Entry 6TS7 (X-ray diffraction, 2.63 A resolution); this record covers chain A.

== Chain A ==
Name: Coagulation factor XI
Organism: Homo sapiens
Notes: EC 3.4.21.27
UniProt: P03951 (FA11_HUMAN); the construct lacks a stretch of the UniProt sequence and is renumbered around it, so the offset changes along the chain: 16-37 = UniProt 388-409; 38-48 = UniProt 414-424; 51-59 = UniProt 425-433; 60-81 = UniProt 437-458; 8 more segments
Sequence (238 residues; each row starts with the number of its first residue; note: 10 numbers in that range are skipped by the numbering (no residue carries them; nothing is unmodelled there); a row labelled like 37A-37D holds insertion residues (37A, then the next letters in order)):
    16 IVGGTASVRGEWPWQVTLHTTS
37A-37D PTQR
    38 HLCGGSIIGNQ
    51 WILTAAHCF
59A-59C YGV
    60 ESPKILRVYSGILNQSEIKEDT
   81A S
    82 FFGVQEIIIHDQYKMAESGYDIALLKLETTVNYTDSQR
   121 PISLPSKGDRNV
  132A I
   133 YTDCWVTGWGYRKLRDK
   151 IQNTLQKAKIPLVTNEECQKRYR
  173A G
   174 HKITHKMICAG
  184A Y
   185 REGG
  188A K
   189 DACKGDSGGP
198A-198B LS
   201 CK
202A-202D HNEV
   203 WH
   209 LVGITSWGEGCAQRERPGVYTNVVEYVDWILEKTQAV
Disordered / not traced: 244-245
Construct notes: engineered mutation Ser123 (Cys500 in P03951)
Swiss-Prot annotation at these positions:
  - active site (Charge relay system): His57, Asp102, Ser195
  - binding site (heparin): Lys170 to Arg173
  - glycosylation (N-linked (GlcNAc...) asparagine): Asn73 (complex), Asn113 (complex)
Disulfide bonds: Cys40-Cys58, Cys136-Cys201, Cys168-Cys182, Cys191-Cys219
Ligand contacts: NWE (2-[2-[[3-(1,2,3,4-tetrahydroisoquinolin-7-yl)phenyl]methoxy]phenyl]ethanoic acid): Leu39, Cys40, His57, Cys58, Asp189, Ala190, Cys191, Lys192, Gly193, Asp194, Ser195, Thr213, Ser214, Trp215, Gly216, Gly218, Cys219, Gly226, Val227

== In short ==
Ligands of chain A: compound NWE. UniProt lists 3 active-site residues and 4 heparin-binding residues.
Chain A is Coagulation factor XI (Homo sapiens); the structure, Coagulation factor XI protease domain in
complex with active site inhibitor, was determined by X-ray diffraction (same publication as 6T7P, 6TS4, 6TS5,
6TS6 and 6USY).
